Entry 9CU0 (electron microscopy, 3.94 A resolution); this record covers chains A and G of the 7 polymer chains in the assembly.

# Chain A
Molecule: Nitrogenase molybdenum-iron protein alpha chain
Organism: Azotobacter vinelandii
Notes: EC 1.18.6.1
UniProtKB: P07328 (NIFD_AZOVI); residues 1-492 here = UniProt positions 1-492
Sequence (492 residues; numbered 1 to 492; the number before each row is that of its first residue):
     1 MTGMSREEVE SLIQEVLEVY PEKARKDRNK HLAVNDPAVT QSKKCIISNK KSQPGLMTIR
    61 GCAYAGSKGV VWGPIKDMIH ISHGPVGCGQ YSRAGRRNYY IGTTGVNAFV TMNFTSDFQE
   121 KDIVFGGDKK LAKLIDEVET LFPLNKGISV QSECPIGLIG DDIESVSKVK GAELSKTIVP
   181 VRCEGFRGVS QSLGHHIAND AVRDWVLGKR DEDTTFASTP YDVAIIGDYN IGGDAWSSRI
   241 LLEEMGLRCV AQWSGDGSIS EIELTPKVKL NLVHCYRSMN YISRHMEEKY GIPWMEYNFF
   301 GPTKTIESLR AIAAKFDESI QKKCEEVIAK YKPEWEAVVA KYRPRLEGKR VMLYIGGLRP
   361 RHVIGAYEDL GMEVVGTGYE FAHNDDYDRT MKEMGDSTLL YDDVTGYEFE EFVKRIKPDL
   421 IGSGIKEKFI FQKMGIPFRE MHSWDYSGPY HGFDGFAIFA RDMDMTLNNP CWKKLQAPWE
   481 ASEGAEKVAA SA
Unresolved in the structure: 1-3, 481-492
UniProt features mapped onto this chain:
  - binding site ([8Fe-7S] cluster): C62, C88, C154
  - binding site ([7Fe-Mo-9S-C-homocitryl] cluster): C275, H442
  - mutagenesis: H195 (H195Q: No nitrogenase activity)
Metal / ion sites: fe(8)-S(7) cluster Fe: C62, C88, C154 (shared with 3 residues of chain B); Fe ion near C275 (its only coordinating residue here)
Ligand contacts:
  - fe(8)-S(7) cluster (CLF): C62, Y64, P85, G87, C88, Y91, E153, C154, G185
  - 3-hydroxy-3-carboxy-adipic acid (HCA): A65, V70, G95, R96, Q191, G424, I425, H442, S443
  - ICS (iron-sulfur-molybdenum cluster with interstitial carbon): V70, R96, Q191, H195, Y229, I231, C275, S278, I355, G356, G357, L358, R359, F381, H442

# Chain G
Molecule: Protein FeSII
Organism: Azotobacter vinelandii
UniProtKB: Q44501 (FESII_AZOVI); numbering as in UniProt (aligned over 1-122)
Sequence (122 residues; numbered 1 to 122; the number before each row is that of its first residue):
     1 MATIYFSSPL MPHNKKVQAV AGKRSTLLGV AQENGVKIPF ECQDGNCGSC LVKITHLDGE
    61 RIKGMLLTDK ERNVLKSVGK LPKSEEERAA VRDLPPTYRL ACQTIVTDED LLVEFTGEPG
   121 GA
Unresolved in the structure: 1
Metal / ion sites: 2Fe-2S cluster Fe: C42, C47, C50, C102
Ligand contacts:
  - 2Fe-2S cluster (FES): F40, E41, C42, G45, N46, C47, G48, S49, C50, L100, C102
  - 4Fe-4S cluster (SF4): P119, G121, A122

# How chain A and chain G interact
Pairs across the interface - 37 pairs, chain A then chain G:
  N49(A) - A90(G)  hydrogen bond (side chain-backbone)
  N49(A) - D93(G)  hydrogen bond
  K50(A) - R72(G)
  K51(A) - D69(G)  salt bridge
  G157(A) - G22(G)
  G157(A) - K23(G)
  G157(A) - R24(G)  hydrogen bond (backbone-backbone)
  L158(A) - R24(G)
  G160(A) - K23(G)
  D161(A) - V20(G)
  D162(A) - V20(G)
  E164(A) - A21(G)
  E164(A) - D108(G)
  R182(A) - A21(G)  hydrogen bond (side chain-backbone)
  R182(A) - G22(G)
  R187(A) - G22(G)  hydrogen bond (side chain-backbone)
  R187(A) - I105(G)
  V189(A) - L66(G)  hydrophobic
  L193(A) - M65(G)
  L193(A) - D93(G)
  H196(A) - G64(G)
  H196(A) - R92(G)
  I197(A) - K63(G)
  I197(A) - G64(G)
  D200(A) - I62(G)
  D200(A) - K63(G)
  D200(A) - G64(G)  hydrogen bond (side chain-backbone)
  R203(A) - E60(G)  hydrogen bond (side chain-backbone)
  R203(A) - R61(G)
  R203(A) - I62(G)  hydrogen bond (side chain-backbone)
  D204(A) - R61(G)
  D204(A) - K63(G)  salt bridge
  H285(A) - E60(G)
  K289(A) - E60(G)
  H383(A) - V91(G)  hydrogen bond (side chain-backbone)
  H383(A) - D93(G)  salt bridge
  D385(A) - V91(G)
Other interface residues (no listed pair), chain A (25 interface residues in all): G188, S192, N384
Other interface residues (no listed pair), chain G (21 interface residues in all): L94

# Summary
Chain A and chain G form an interface of 25 and 21 residues respectively, with 9 hydrogen bonds and 3 salt
bridges. Among the polar pairs are K51(A)-D69(G), D204(A)-K63(G) and H383(A)-D93(G). Bound to chain A:
3-hydroxy-3-carboxy-adipic acid, compound ICS and fe(8)-S(7) cluster.
Chain A is Nitrogenase molybdenum-iron protein alpha chain and chain G is Protein FeSII, both from Azotobacter
vinelandii; the structure, Azotobacter vinelandii 1:1:1 MoFeP:FeP:FeSII-Complex (C1 symmetry), was determined
by electron microscopy (same publication as 9CTZ, 9CU1 and 9CU2).
